PDB entry 2Q0O | X-ray diffraction, 2.00 A resolution | chains B and C of the 4 polymer chains in the assembly

# Chain B
Protein: Probable transcriptional activator protein traR
Organism: Rhizobium sp
UniProt: P55407 (TRAR_RHISN); numbering as in UniProt (aligned over 1-236)
Chain sequence (236 residues; numbered 1 to 236; the number before each row is that of its first residue):
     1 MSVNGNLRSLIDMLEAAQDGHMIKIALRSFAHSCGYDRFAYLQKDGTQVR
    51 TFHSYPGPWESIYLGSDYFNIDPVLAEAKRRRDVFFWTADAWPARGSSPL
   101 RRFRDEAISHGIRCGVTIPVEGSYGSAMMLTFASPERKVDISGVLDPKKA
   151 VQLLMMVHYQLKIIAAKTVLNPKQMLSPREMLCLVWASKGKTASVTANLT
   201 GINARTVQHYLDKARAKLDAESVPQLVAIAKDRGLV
Disordered / not traced: 1
Swiss-Prot annotation at these positions:
  - DNA-binding region: A193 to D212 (H-T-H motif)
Small-molecule neighbours: LAE (3-oxo-octanoic acid (2-oxo-tetrahydro-furan-3-yl)-amide): A40, L42, T51, H53, Y55, W59, E60, Y63, D72, V74, L75, W87, W92, F103, A107, I112, M129, T131
From the paper describing this entry:
  - binding site for LAE: D72

# Chain C
Protein: Probable transcriptional repressor traM
Organism: Rhizobium sp
UniProt: P55408 (TRAM_RHISN); numbering as in UniProt (aligned over 1-107)
Chain sequence (107 residues; numbered 1 to 107; the number before each row is that of its first residue):
     1 MNDMGSSEVNDENKEKEARYSVMTKSELEALAVSAIREHRRLLWADQAVY
    51 EEWLRASDDPSISGPVLQTLQDEYVARQKRSEAQQEELSDILDALGFVPD
   101 VPFDDDN
Disordered / not traced: 1-16, 103-107

# Chain B / chain C interface
Contacting residue pairs (8):
  Q18(B) with P65(C)
  K173(B) with S57(C), hydrogen bond (side chain-backbone); D58(C), salt bridge
  Q174(B) with P60(C); I62(C)
  A216(B) with P60(C)
  K217(B) with P60(C)
  D219(B) with S61(C)

# In short
Chain B and chain C each contribute 6 residues to their interface; the contacts include 1 hydrogen bond and 1
salt bridge. Polar pairs include K173(B)-D58(C) and K173(B)-S57(C). Bound to chain B: compound LAE. From the
paper: a binding site for LAE at D72(B).
Here chain B is Probable transcriptional activator protein traR and chain C is Probable transcriptional
repressor traM, both from Rhizobium sp. Entry 2Q0O (Crystal structure of an anti-activation complex in
bacterial quorum sensing) was determined by X-ray diffraction.
